PDB entry 5DFY | X-ray diffraction, 1.60 A resolution | chain A

Chain A:
Molecule: Histidine kinase
Source organism: Synechocystis sp. (strain PCC 6803 / Kazusa)
Notes: EC 2.7.13.3
UniProtKB: P73184 (P73184_SYNY3); residues 441-597 here = UniProt positions 441-597
Chain sequence (215 residues; numbered 391 to 605; the number before each row is that of its first residue):
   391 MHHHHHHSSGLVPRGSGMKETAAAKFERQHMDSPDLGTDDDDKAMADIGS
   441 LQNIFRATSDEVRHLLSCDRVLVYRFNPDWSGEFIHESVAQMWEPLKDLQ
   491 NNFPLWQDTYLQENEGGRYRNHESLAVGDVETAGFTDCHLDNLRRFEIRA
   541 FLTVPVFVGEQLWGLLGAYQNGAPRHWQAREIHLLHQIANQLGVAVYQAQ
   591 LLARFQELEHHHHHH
Disordered / not traced: 391-438, 597-605
Covalently attached groups: phycocyanobilin (CYC) linked to Cys528
Sequence notes: initiating methionine (391); expression tag (392-440, 598-605)
Ligand contacts: phycocyanobilin (CYC): Tyr464, Phe474, Trp496, Gln497, Asp498, Thr499, Tyr500, Leu501, Gly507, Arg508, Tyr509, Leu515, Phe525, Thr526, His529, Asn532, Thr543, Leu555, Tyr559
From the paper describing this entry:
  - binding site for phycocyanobilin: Tyr464, Phe474, Trp496, Asp498, Arg508, Thr526, Cys528, His529, Asn532, Thr543, Tyr559
  - interface residues: Gln481, Lys487

Summary:
Covalently linked phycocyanobilin: at Cys528. From the paper: a binding site for phycocyanobilin at Tyr464,
Phe474 and Trp496 among others; interface residues Gln481 and Lys487.
Chain A is Histidine kinase (Synechocystis sp. (strain PCC 6803 / Kazusa)); the structure, Structure of the
parental state of GAF3 from Slr1393 of Synechocystis sp. PCC6803 (in vitro assembled ..., was determined by
X-ray diffraction (same publication as 5M82, 5M85 and 5DFX).
